PDB entry 1HKD | X-ray diffraction, 2.09 A resolution | chains A and B of the 4 polymer chains in the assembly

== Chain A ==
Name: Pea lectin alpha chain
Organism: Pisum sativum
UniProtKB: P02867 (LEC_PEA); residues 1-181 here correspond to UniProt positions 31-211 (UniProt number = residue number + 30)
Sequence (181 residues; each row starts with the number of its first residue):
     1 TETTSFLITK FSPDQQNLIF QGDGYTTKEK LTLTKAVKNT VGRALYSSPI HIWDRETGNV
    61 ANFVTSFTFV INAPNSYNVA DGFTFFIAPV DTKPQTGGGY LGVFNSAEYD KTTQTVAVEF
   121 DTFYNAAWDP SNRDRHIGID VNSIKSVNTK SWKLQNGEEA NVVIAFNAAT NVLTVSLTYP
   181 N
Curated features (UniProtKB/Swiss-Prot):
  - binding site (Mn(2+)): E119, D121, D129, H136
  - binding site (Ca(2+)): D121, F123, N125, D129
Ion coordination: Mn2+: E119, D121, D129, H136; Ca2+: D121, F123, N125, D129
Ligand contacts: methyl alpha-D-glucopyranoside (GYP): A80, D81, G98, G99, F123, N125

== Chain B ==
Name: Pea lectin beta chain
Organism: Pisum sativum
UniProtKB: P02867 (LEC_PEA); residues 1-52 here correspond to UniProt positions 218-269 (UniProt number = residue number + 217)
Sequence (52 residues; each row starts with the number of its first residue):
     1 VTSYTLSDVV SLKDVVPEWV RIGFSATTGA EYAAHEVLSW SFHSELSGTS SS
Unresolved in the structure: 50-52
Ligand contacts: methyl alpha-D-glucopyranoside (GYP): T28, G29, A30, E31

== Chain A / chain B interface ==
Contacting residue pairs (216):
  T1(A) with L46(B); G48(B); T49(B)
  E2(A) with W19(B); E45(B); L46(B), hydrogen bond (backbone-backbone)
  T3(A) with S44(B); E45(B)
  T4(A) with F42(B); H43(B); S44(B), hydrogen bond (backbone-backbone)
  S5(A) with F42(B); H43(B)
  F6(A) with W40(B), hydrophobic; S41(B); F42(B), hydrogen bond (backbone-backbone)
  L7(A) with W40(B); S41(B)
  I8(A) with S39(B); W40(B), hydrogen bond (backbone-backbone)
  T9(A) with L38(B); S39(B)
  F11(A) with V37(B); L38(B); S39(B)
  L18(A) with W40(B), hydrophobic
  I19(A) with R21(B)
  K30(A) with E36(B), salt bridge; V37(B); L38(B)
  L31(A) with E36(B); V37(B), hydrogen bond (backbone-backbone)
  T32(A) with H35(B)
  L33(A) with F24(B), hydrophobic; A26(B), hydrophobic; H35(B), hydrogen bond (backbone-backbone)
  T34(A) with A26(B); T28(B); A33(B), hydrogen bond (side chain-backbone); A34(B); H35(B), hydrogen bond (backbone-backbone)
  K35(A) with A33(B); A34(B)
  A36(A) with Y32(B); A33(B); A34(B)
  V37(A) with T28(B), hydrogen bond (backbone-side chain); Y32(B)
  K38(A) with T28(B); G29(B); A30(B); Y32(B)
  N39(A) with T28(B), hydrogen bond (backbone-side chain); G29(B), hydrogen bond (backbone-backbone)
  T40(A) with T27(B); T28(B), hydrogen bond (backbone-side chain)
  V41(A) with A26(B); T27(B)
  G42(A) with S25(B); A26(B), hydrogen bond (backbone-backbone)
  R43(A) with F24(B); S25(B)
  A44(A) with G23(B); F24(B), hydrogen bond (backbone-backbone)
  L45(A) with I22(B); G23(B)
  Y46(A) with R21(B), hydrogen bond (backbone-side chain); I22(B), hydrogen bond (backbone-backbone)
  S47(A) with R21(B), hydrogen bond (backbone-side chain)
  P49(A) with V20(B)
  I50(A) with E18(B); W19(B); V20(B), hydrogen bond (backbone-backbone); S44(B)
  H51(A) with E18(B), salt bridge; W19(B); L46(B)
  I52(A) with L12(B), hydrophobic; V16(B), hydrophobic; P17(B); E18(B), hydrogen bond (backbone-backbone)
  W53(A) with K13(B); V16(B), hydrogen bond (side chain-backbone); P17(B), hydrogen bond (side chain-backbone); E18(B); L46(B), hydrophobic
  D54(A) with E18(B)
  R55(A) with E18(B), hydrogen bond (backbone-side chain)
  G58(A) with K13(B), hydrogen bond (backbone-side chain)
  N59(A) with L46(B); S47(B), hydrogen bond (side chain-backbone); G48(B)
  V60(A) with L46(B)
  A61(A) with E45(B); L46(B)
  N62(A) with S44(B); E45(B), hydrogen bond (backbone-backbone)
  F63(A) with L12(B), hydrophobic; F42(B), hydrophobic; H43(B); S44(B)
  V64(A) with F42(B); H43(B), hydrogen bond (backbone-backbone)
  T65(A) with W40(B), hydrogen bond; S41(B), hydrogen bond (side chain-backbone); F42(B)
  S66(A) with W40(B); S41(B), hydrogen bond
  F67(A) with F24(B), hydrophobic; S39(B)
  T68(A) with V37(B); L38(B), hydrogen bond (backbone-backbone); S39(B), hydrogen bond (backbone-backbone)
  F69(A) with E36(B)
  V70(A) with A34(B); H35(B); E36(B), hydrogen bond (backbone-backbone); L38(B), hydrophobic
  I71(A) with A33(B), hydrophobic; A34(B); H35(B)
  N72(A) with A33(B); A34(B), hydrogen bond (backbone-backbone); E36(B)
  A73(A) with A33(B), hydrophobic
  P74(A) with Y32(B)
  N78(A) with E31(B); Y32(B)
  V79(A) with E31(B); Y32(B)
  A80(A) with T27(B); T28(B); E31(B); Y32(B); A33(B); H35(B)
  D81(A) with T27(B), hydrogen bond (backbone-backbone); T28(B); G29(B), hydrogen bond (side chain-backbone)
  G82(A) with A26(B); T27(B), hydrogen bond (backbone-backbone); H35(B)
  F83(A) with F24(B), hydrophobic; S25(B); V37(B), hydrophobic
  T84(A) with G23(B); F24(B); S25(B), hydrogen bond
  F85(A) with G23(B)
  F86(A) with I22(B); G23(B), hydrogen bond (backbone-backbone); F24(B); S25(B)
  I87(A) with V20(B), hydrophobic; R21(B)
  A88(A) with V20(B); R21(B), hydrogen bond (backbone-backbone)
  V90(A) with W19(B); V20(B); R21(B), hydrogen bond (backbone-side chain)
  G98(A) with T27(B), hydrogen bond (backbone-side chain); T28(B)
  L101(A) with S25(B), hydrogen bond (backbone-side chain); T27(B)
  G102(A) with T27(B)
  V103(A) with S25(B)
  Q114(A) with V15(B); V16(B); P17(B)
  V116(A) with L12(B), hydrophobic; V15(B), hydrophobic
  F123(A) with E31(B)
  I137(A) with Y4(B), hydrophobic; L6(B)
  G138(A) with L6(B)
  I139(A) with L6(B), hydrophobic; D8(B)
  V141(A) with V15(B), hydrophobic
  N142(A) with V15(B)
  V147(A) with D8(B)
  N148(A) with L6(B); S7(B), hydrogen bond (side chain-backbone); D8(B)
  T149(A) with L6(B)
  K150(A) with T5(B), hydrogen bond (side chain-backbone)
  S151(A) with Y4(B)
  W152(A) with Y4(B)
  K153(A) with Y4(B), hydrogen bond (backbone-side chain)
  E159(A) with L38(B)
  F166(A) with V10(B); L12(B), hydrophobic
  N171(A) with D8(B); V9(B); V10(B), hydrogen bond (backbone-backbone)
  V172(A) with D8(B)
  L173(A) with L6(B); S7(B); D8(B), hydrogen bond (backbone-backbone)
  T174(A) with L6(B); S7(B), hydrogen bond
  V175(A) with Y4(B); T5(B); L6(B), hydrogen bond (backbone-backbone)
  S176(A) with Y4(B); T5(B)
  L177(A) with T2(B); S3(B); Y4(B), hydrogen bond (backbone-backbone)
  T178(A) with V1(B); T2(B); S3(B), hydrogen bond
  Y179(A) with V1(B); T2(B), hydrogen bond (backbone-backbone)
  P180(A) with V1(B), hydrogen bond (backbone-backbone)
  N181(A) with V1(B), hydrogen bond (backbone-backbone); T2(B), hydrogen bond (backbone-side chain)
Also at the interface, not in a pair above, chain A (107 interface residues in all): K10, E29, Y77, P89, G97, Y109, T115, Q155, T170
Also at the interface, not in a pair above, chain B (48 interface residues in all): S11

== Summary ==
Chain A and chain B form an interface of 107 and 48 residues respectively; the contacts include 55 hydrogen
bonds and 2 salt bridges. Polar pairs include K30(A)-E36(B), H51(A)-E18(B) and T34(A)-A33(B). Methyl
alpha-D-glucopyranoside is bound between chain A and chain B.
Chain A is Pea lectin alpha chain and chain B is Pea lectin beta chain, both from Pisum sativum; the
structure, Structure of pea lectin in complex with alpha-methyl-D-glucopyranoside, was determined by X-ray
diffraction.
